PDB entry 1M1J | X-ray diffraction, 2.70 A resolution | chains C and F of the 10 polymer chains in the assembly

== Chain C (and F) ==
Name: Fibrinogen gamma chain
Organism: Gallus gallus
Notes: chain F of this document is another copy of the same molecule, construct and numbering; everything in this record applies to it too
Reference sequence: O93568 (O93568_CHICK); residues 1-409 here correspond to UniProt positions 27-435 (UniProt number = residue number + 26)
Amino-acid sequence (409 residues; each row starts with the number of its first residue):
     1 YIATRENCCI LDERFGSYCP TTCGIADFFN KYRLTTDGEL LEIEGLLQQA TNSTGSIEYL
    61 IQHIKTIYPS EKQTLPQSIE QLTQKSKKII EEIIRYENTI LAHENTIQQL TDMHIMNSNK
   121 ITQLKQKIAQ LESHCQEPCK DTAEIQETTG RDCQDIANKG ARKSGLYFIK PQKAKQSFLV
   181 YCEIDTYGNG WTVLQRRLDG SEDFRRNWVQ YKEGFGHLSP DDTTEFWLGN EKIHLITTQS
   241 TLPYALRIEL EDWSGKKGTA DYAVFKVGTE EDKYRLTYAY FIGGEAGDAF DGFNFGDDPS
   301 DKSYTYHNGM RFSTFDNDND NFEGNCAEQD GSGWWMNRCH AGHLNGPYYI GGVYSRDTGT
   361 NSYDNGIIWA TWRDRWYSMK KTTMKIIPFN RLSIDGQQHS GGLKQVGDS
Not modelled in the structure: 1-3, 394-409 (chain F: 1-4, 394-409)
Disulfides: C153-C182, C326-C339
Ion coordination: Ca2+: D318, D320, F322, G324
Small-molecule neighbours: 2-acetamido-2-deoxy-alpha-D-glucopyranose (NDG): T51, N52, G55, S56

== Interface between chain C and chain F ==
Pairs across the interface (29; chain C residue first):
  N7(C) - C8(F)
  N7(C) - C9(F)
  N7(C) - L11(F)
  C8(C) - C8(F)
  C8(C) - C9(F)  disulfide
  C9(C) - C8(F)  disulfide
  I10(C) - R5(F)
  I10(C) - C8(F)
  R14(C) - F28(F)
  F15(C) - P20(F)  hydrophobic
  F15(C) - G24(F)
  F15(C) - I25(F)  hydrophobic
  F15(C) - F28(F)  hydrophobic
  S17(C) - P20(F)
  S17(C) - T21(F)
  Y18(C) - Y18(F)
  Y18(C) - C19(F)  hydrophobic
  Y18(C) - P20(F)
  C19(C) - Y18(F)  hydrophobic
  C19(C) - C19(F)  hydrogen bond (backbone-backbone)
  P20(C) - F15(F)  hydrophobic
  P20(C) - S17(F)
  P20(C) - Y18(F)
  T21(C) - S17(F)
  G24(C) - F15(F)
  I25(C) - F15(F)  hydrophobic
  D27(C) - R14(F)
  F28(C) - R14(F)
  F28(C) - F15(F)  hydrophobic
Other interface residues (no listed pair), chain C (16 interface residues in all): T4
Other interface residues (no listed pair), chain F (15 interface residues in all): I10
Disulfides between the chains: C8(C)-C9(F), C9(C)-C8(F)

== In short ==
16 residues of chain C face 15 of chain F across their interface, with 2 disulfide bonds and 1 hydrogen bond.
Its one hydrogen bond, C19(C)-C19(F), is backbone to backbone. Bound to chain C:
2-acetamido-2-deoxy-alpha-D-glucopyranose. D318(C), D320(C), F322(C) and G324(C) form the Ca2+ site.
Both chains are Fibrinogen gamma chain (Gallus gallus). Entry 1M1J (Crystal structure of native chicken
fibrinogen with two different bound ligands) was determined by X-ray diffraction.
